2EC5 - chain A; structure by X-ray diffraction, 2.60 A resolution.

Chain A:
Protein: Dermonecrotic toxin
Organism: Pasteurella multocida
Notes: fragment: C-terminal region, residues 569-1285
UniProt: P17452 (TOXA_PASMU); residue numbers follow UniProt; this construct covers 569-1285
Sequence (746 residues; numbered 540 to 1285; the number before each row is that of its first residue):
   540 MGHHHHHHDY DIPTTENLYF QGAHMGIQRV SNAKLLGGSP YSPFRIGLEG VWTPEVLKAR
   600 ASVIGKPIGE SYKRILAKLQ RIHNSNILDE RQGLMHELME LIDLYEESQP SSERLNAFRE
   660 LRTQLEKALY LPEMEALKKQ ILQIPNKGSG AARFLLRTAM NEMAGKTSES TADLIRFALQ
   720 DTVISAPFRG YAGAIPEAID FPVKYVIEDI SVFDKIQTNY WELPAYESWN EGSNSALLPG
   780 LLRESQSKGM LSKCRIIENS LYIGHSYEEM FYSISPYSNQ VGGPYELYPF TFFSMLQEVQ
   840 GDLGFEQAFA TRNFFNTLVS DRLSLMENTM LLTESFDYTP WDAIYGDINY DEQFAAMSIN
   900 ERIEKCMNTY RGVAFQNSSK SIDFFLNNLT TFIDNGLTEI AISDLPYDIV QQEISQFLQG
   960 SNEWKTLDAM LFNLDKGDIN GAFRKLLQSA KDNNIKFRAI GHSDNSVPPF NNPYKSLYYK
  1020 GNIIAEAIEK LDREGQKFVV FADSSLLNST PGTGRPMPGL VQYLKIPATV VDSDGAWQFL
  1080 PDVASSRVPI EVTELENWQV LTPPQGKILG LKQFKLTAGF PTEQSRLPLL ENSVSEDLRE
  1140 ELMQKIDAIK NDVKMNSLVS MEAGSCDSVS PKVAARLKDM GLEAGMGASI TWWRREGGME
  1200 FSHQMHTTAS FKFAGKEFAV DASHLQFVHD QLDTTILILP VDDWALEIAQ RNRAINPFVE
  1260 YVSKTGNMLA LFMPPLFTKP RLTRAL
Unresolved in the structure: 540-574
Construct notes: cloning artifact (540-541, 548-568); expression tag (542-547); engineered mutation Ser-1159 (Cys in P17452)
Swiss-Prot annotation at these positions:
  - natural variant: Phe-853 (F853Y: In strain: CVI 47459)
Reported in the primary citation:
  - conformationally variable residues (loop rearrangement): Ser-1164, Cys-1165
  - contacts within the chain: Cys-1165/His-1205
  - catalytic residues: Cys-1165, His-1205, Asp-1220, Gln-1225
  - mutagenesis - C1165G, C1165R, C1165S, H1205L, D1220A, Q1225A, Q1225E: abolished signaling
  - mutagenesis - S1169A, S1222A: unchanged signaling

Summary:
The paper reports catalytic residues Cys-1165, His-1205 and Asp-1220 among others; C1165G, C1165R and C1165S,
among others, abolish signaling; 9 substitutions were tested in all.
Chain A is Dermonecrotic toxin (Pasteurella multocida); the structure, Crystal structures reveal a
thiol-protease like catalytic triad in the C-terminal region of Pasteurella multocida toxin, was determined by
X-ray diffraction (same publication as 2EBF and 2EBH).
